6GYB - chains b and l of the 42 polymer chains in the assembly; structure by electron microscopy, 3.28 A resolution.

[Chain b]
Protein: VirB9 protein
Organism: Xanthomonas axonopodis pv. citri (strain 306)
UniProt: Q8PJB5 (Q8PJB5_XANAC); residue numbers follow UniProt; this construct covers 1-255
Amino-acid sequence (255 residues; each row starts with the number of its first residue):
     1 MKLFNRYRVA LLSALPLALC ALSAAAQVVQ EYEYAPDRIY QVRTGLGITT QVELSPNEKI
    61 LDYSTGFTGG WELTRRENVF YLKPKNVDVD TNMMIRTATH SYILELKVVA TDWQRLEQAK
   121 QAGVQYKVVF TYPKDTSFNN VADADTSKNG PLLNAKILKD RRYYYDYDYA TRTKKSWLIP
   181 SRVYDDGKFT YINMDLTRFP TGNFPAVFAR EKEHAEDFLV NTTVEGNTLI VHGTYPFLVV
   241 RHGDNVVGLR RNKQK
Not modelled in the structure: 1-26, 142-147

[Chain l]
Protein: VirB10 protein
Organism: Xanthomonas axonopodis pv. citri (strain 306)
UniProt: Q8PJB6 (Q8PJB6_XANAC); numbering as in UniProt (aligned over 1-389)
Amino-acid sequence (406 residues; each row starts with the number of its first residue):
     1 MNSNIPNSPD ERIQNHGGDE QHNGDHNERN NPYFARQQAS AEPDLDANEP ILRSSDIKRL
    61 NRKALVFLAA IAALLILAIF WLATQSGEDS APPKPRTETV VAPALPQSMT APVEEAPVPL
   121 AQQPSLPPLP PMPTDNSEEV SSAPERQRGP TLLERRILAE SAANGGGVPG QLGAQPAPTQ
   181 EDGPVTLAKP ISNPDGLLVR GTYIRCILET RIISDFGGYT SCIVTEPVYS INGHNLLLPK
   241 GSKMLGQYSA GEPTSHRLQV VWDRVTTPTG LDVTLMGPGI DTLGSSGHPG NYNAHWGNKI
   301 ASALFISLLS DAFKYAAAEY GPETTTIGVG SGIVTQQPFE SNTARSMQQL AEQAVEKSGR
   361 RPATLTINQG TVLNVYVAKD VDFSAVLPKA AALEGLSAWS HPQFEK
Not modelled in the structure: 1-149, 162-182, 324-337, 390-406
Sequence notes: expression tag (390-406)
Disulfides: C206-C222
From the paper describing this entry:
  - mutagenesis - R264D/D380R: decreased localization
  - mutagenesis - R264D, D380A: abolished localization
  - mutagenesis - R205A: decreased localization to VirB10-msfGFP background
  - mutagenesis - R205A/E226A: abolished localization to VirB10-msfGFP background

[Chain b / chain l interface]
Contacting residue pairs - 5 pairs, chain b then chain l:
  F67(b) - R155(l)
  F67(b) - A159(l)  hydrophobic
  N86(b) - R155(l)
  D88(b) - L152(l)
  D88(b) - R155(l)  salt bridge
Other interface residues (no listed pair), chain b (4 interface residues in all): V89
Other interface residues (no listed pair), chain l (5 interface residues in all): R156, E160

[In short]
The interface between chain b and chain l involves 4 residues on one side and 5 on the other, with 1 salt
bridge. The salt-bridged pair is D88(b)-R155(l). The paper reports that R264D and D380A of chain l abolish
localization; R264D/D380R of chain l reduce localization; 5 substitutions were tested in all.
Chain b is VirB9 protein and chain l is VirB10 protein, both from Xanthomonas axonopodis pv. citri (strain
306); the structure, Cryo-EM structure of the bacteria-killing type IV secretion system core complex from
Xanthomonas citri, was determined by electron microscopy.
